6Z6O - chains A and B of the 16 polymer chains in the assembly; structure by electron microscopy, 3.80 A resolution.

[Chain A]
Molecule: Histone deacetylase HDA1
Organism: Saccharomyces cerevisiae (strain ATCC 204508 / S288c)
Notes: EC 3.5.1.98
UniProt: P53973 (HDA1_YEAST); residues 40-700 here = UniProt positions 40-700
Sequence (661 residues; row label = number of the first residue in the row):
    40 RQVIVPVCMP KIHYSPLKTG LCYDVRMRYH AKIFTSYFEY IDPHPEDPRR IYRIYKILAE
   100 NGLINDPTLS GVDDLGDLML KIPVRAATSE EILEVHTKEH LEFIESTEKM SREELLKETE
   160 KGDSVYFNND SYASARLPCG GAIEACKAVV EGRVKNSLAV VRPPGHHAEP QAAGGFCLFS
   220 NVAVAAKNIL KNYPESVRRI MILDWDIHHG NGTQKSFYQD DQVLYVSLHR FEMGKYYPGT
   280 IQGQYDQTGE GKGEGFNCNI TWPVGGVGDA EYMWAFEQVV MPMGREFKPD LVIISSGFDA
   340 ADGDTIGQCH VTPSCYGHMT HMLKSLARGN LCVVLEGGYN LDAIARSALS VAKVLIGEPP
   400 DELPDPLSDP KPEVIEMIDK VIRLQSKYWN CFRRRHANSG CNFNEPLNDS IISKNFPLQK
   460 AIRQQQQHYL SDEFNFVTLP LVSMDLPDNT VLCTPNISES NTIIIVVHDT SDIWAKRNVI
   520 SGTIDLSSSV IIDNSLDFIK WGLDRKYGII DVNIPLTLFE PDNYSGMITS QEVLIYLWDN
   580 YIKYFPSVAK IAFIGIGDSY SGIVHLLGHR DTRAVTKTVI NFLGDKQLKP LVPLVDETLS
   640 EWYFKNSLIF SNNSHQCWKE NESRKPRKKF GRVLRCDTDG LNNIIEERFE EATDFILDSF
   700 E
Disordered / not traced: 659-663
Differences from the reference sequence: conflict L446 (Ile in P53973)
Metal / ion sites: Zn2+: D245, H247

[Chain B]
Molecule: Histone deacetylase HDA1
Organism: Saccharomyces cerevisiae (strain ATCC 204508 / S288c)
Notes: EC 3.5.1.98
UniProt: P53973 (HDA1_YEAST); residues 29-700 here = UniProt positions 29-700
Sequence (672 residues; row label = number of the first residue in the row):
    29 ENSLSTTSKS KRQVIVPVCM PKIHYSPLKT GLCYDVRMRY HAKIFTSYFE YIDPHPEDPR
    89 RIYRIYKILA ENGLINDPTL SGVDDLGDLM LKIPVRAATS EEILEVHTKE HLEFIESTEK
   149 MSREELLKET EKGDSVYFNN DSYASARLPC GGAIEACKAV VEGRVKNSLA VVRPPGHHAE
   209 PQAAGGFCLF SNVAVAAKNI LKNYPESVRR IMILDWDIHH GNGTQKSFYQ DDQVLYVSLH
   269 RFEMGKYYPG TIQGQYDQTG EGKGEGFNCN ITWPVGGVGD AEYMWAFEQV VMPMGREFKP
   329 DLVIISSGFD AADGDTIGQC HVTPSCYGHM THMLKSLARG NLCVVLEGGY NLDAIARSAL
   389 SVAKVLIGEP PDELPDPLSD PKPEVIEMID KVIRLQSKYW NCFRRRHANS GCNFNEPIND
   449 SIISKNFPLQ KAIRQQQQHY LSDEFNFVTL PLVSMDLPDN TVLCTPNISE SNTIIIVVHD
   509 TSDIWAKRNV ISGTIDLSSS VIIDNSLDFI KWGLDRKYGI IDVNIPLTLF EPDNYSGMIT
   569 SQEVLIYLWD NYIKYFPSVA KIAFIGIGDS YSGIVHLLGH RDTRAVTKTV INFLGDKQLK
   629 PLVPLVDETL SEWYFKNSLI FSNNSHQCWK ENESRKPRKK FGRVLRCDTD GLNNIIEERF
   689 EEATDFILDS FE
Disordered / not traced: 657-666, 679
Metal / ion sites: Zn2+: D245, H247, D338

[How chain A and chain B interact]
Contacting residue pairs (136):
  V42(A) - P106(B)  hydrophobic
  I43(A) - Y91(B)
  I43(A) - P106(B)
  I43(A) - L108(B)  hydrophobic
  V44(A) - A98(B)  hydrophobic
  V44(A) - D105(B)
  V44(A) - P106(B)
  V44(A) - L108(B)  hydrophobic
  V46(A) - P106(B)  hydrophobic
  M48(A) - G101(B)
  P49(A) - G101(B)
  K50(A) - E99(B)  hydrogen bond (side chain-backbone)
  K50(A) - N100(B)
  I51(A) - E397(B)
  Y53(A) - G396(B)
  Y53(A) - E397(B)
  Y53(A) - P398(B)
  R65(A) - N30(B)
  R65(A) - L32(B)
  Y68(A) - L32(B)  hydrophobic
  Y68(A) - T34(B)
  N100(A) - P49(B)
  N100(A) - K50(B)  hydrogen bond (backbone-backbone)
  G101(A) - P49(B)
  D105(A) - V44(B)
  P106(A) - V42(B)
  P106(A) - I43(B)  hydrogen bond (backbone-backbone)
  P106(A) - V44(B)  hydrogen bond (backbone-backbone)
  P106(A) - V46(B)  hydrophobic
  T107(A) - R40(B)  hydrogen bond (backbone-side chain)
  T107(A) - Q41(B)
  T107(A) - I43(B)
  L108(A) - R40(B)  hydrogen bond (backbone-side chain)
  L108(A) - I43(B)  hydrophobic
  S109(A) - R40(B)
  L117(A) - I51(B)  hydrophobic
  A172(A) - N30(B)
  M312(A) - R324(B)
  W313(A) - R434(B)
  W313(A) - H435(B)
  E316(A) - E316(B)
  E316(A) - R324(B)  salt bridge
  Q317(A) - Q317(B)
  M320(A) - E316(B)
  R324(A) - M312(B)
  R324(A) - E316(B)  salt bridge
  R324(A) - P405(B)
  K327(A) - P405(B)
  P328(A) - E401(B)
  H360(A) - H360(B)  hydrogen bond
  H360(A) - S364(B)
  S364(A) - H357(B)
  S364(A) - H360(B)
  R367(A) - P398(B)
  R367(A) - D400(B)
  R367(A) - E401(B)  salt bridge
  G368(A) - P398(B)
  E397(A) - I51(B)
  E397(A) - Y53(B)
  P398(A) - Y53(B)
  P398(A) - R367(B)
  E401(A) - K327(B)
  P405(A) - R324(B)
  D408(A) - N429(B)  hydrogen bond
  D408(A) - R433(B)  hydrogen bond (backbone-side chain)
  P409(A) - R433(B)  hydrogen bond (backbone-side chain)
  P411(A) - I519(B)  hydrophobic
  I414(A) - R433(B)
  I414(A) - I519(B)  hydrophobic
  E415(A) - V518(B)
  E415(A) - I519(B)
  D418(A) - V518(B)
  N429(A) - D408(B)
  R434(A) - A309(B)
  R434(A) - W313(B)
  R434(A) - P409(B)
  L446(A) - W513(B)
  K453(A) - I531(B)
  K453(A) - D536(B)  salt bridge
  N454(A) - I530(B)
  F455(A) - Q464(B)
  F455(A) - I530(B)  hydrogen bond (backbone-backbone)
  P456(A) - Q464(B)
  L457(A) - I530(B)  hydrophobic
  Q458(A) - L525(B)
  A460(A) - Q464(B)
  H467(A) - H467(B)
  Y468(A) - F455(B)
  T509(A) - L525(B)
  D511(A) - T522(B)
  D511(A) - I523(B)
  I512(A) - L457(B)  hydrophobic
  I512(A) - T522(B)
  I512(A) - I523(B)
  W513(A) - R422(B)
  W513(A) - A436(B)  hydrogen bond (side chain-backbone)
  W513(A) - N437(B)
  W513(A) - G439(B)
  W513(A) - C440(B)  hydrophobic
  W513(A) - S520(B)
  W513(A) - G521(B)
  A514(A) - G521(B)
  V518(A) - E415(B)
  V518(A) - D418(B)
  D524(A) - L555(B)
  L525(A) - L457(B)
  L525(A) - I461(B)  hydrophobic
  L525(A) - S510(B)
  L525(A) - I512(B)  hydrophobic
  L525(A) - I530(B)  hydrophobic
  S526(A) - Q458(B)  hydrogen bond
  S526(A) - T509(B)  hydrogen bond
  S527(A) - F558(B)
  S528(A) - P456(B)
  S528(A) - L457(B)  hydrogen bond (backbone-backbone)
  V529(A) - N454(B)
  V529(A) - F455(B)
  I530(A) - K453(B)
  I530(A) - N454(B)
  I530(A) - F455(B)  hydrogen bond (backbone-backbone)
  I530(A) - P456(B)
  I530(A) - L457(B)  hydrophobic
  I531(A) - N454(B)
  D532(A) - K453(B)  hydrogen bond (backbone-backbone)
  D532(A) - F455(B)
  L535(A) - I450(B)
  K539(A) - I450(B)  hydrogen bond (side chain-backbone)
  K539(A) - I451(B)
  F558(A) - S526(B)  hydrogen bond (backbone-backbone)
  E559(A) - S526(B)
  D678(A) - R433(B)  salt bridge
  N681(A) - G439(B)  hydrogen bond (side chain-backbone)
  N681(A) - N441(B)
  N681(A) - K453(B)  hydrogen bond
  N682(A) - S438(B)
  E685(A) - N441(B)  hydrogen bond
Other interface residues (no listed pair), chain A (104 interface residues in all): C47, S54, L102, N104, D169, L176, E325, H357, A366, K392, P399, L402, L406, K410, C430, R433, K459, Q464, E472, F473, K515, R516, I519, I523, L555, T556, L557
Other interface residues (no listed pair), chain B (102 interface residues in all): S54, N104, L117, M320, P321, E325, A366, G368, P399, L406, P411, I414, F442, K459, A460, Q463, A514, R516, S528, V529, D532

[Summary]
104 residues of chain A and 102 residues of chain B are in contact; the contacts include 22 hydrogen bonds and
5 salt bridges. Polar pairs include E316(A)-R324(B), R324(A)-E316(B) and R367(A)-E401(B). D245(A) and H247(A)
coordinate Zn2+.
Here chain A is Histone deacetylase HDA1 and chain B is Histone deacetylase HDA1, both from Saccharomyces
cerevisiae (strain ATCC 204508 / S288c). Entry 6Z6O (HDAC-TC) was determined by electron microscopy, deposited
together with 6Z6F, 6Z6H and 6Z6P.
